PDB entry 6JI2 | X-ray diffraction, 3.00 A resolution | chains A and B of the 3 polymer chains in the assembly

[Chain A]
Name: Elongation factor 1-alpha
Organism: Aeropyrum pernix K1
Reference sequence: Q9YAV0 (EF1A_AERPE); residues 1-437 here = UniProt positions 1-437
Amino-acid sequence (447 residues; row label = number of the first residue in the row; numbers below 1 keep their minus sign (Gly-2 is residue -2)):
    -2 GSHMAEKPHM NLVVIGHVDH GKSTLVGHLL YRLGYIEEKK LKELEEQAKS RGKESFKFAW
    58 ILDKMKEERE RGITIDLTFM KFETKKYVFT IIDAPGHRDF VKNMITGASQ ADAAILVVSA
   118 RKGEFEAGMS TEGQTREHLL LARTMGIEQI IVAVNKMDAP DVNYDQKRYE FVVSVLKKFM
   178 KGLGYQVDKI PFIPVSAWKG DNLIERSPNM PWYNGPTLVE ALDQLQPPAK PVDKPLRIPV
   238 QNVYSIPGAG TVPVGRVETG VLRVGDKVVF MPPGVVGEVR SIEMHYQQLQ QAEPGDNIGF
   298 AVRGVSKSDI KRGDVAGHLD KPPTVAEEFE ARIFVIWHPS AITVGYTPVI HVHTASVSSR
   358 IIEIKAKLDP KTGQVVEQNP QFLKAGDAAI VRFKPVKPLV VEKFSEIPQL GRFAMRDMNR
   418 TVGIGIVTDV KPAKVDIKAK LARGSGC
Disordered / not traced: -2 to 3, 436-444
Construct notes: expression tag (-2 to 0, 438-444)
Bound ions: Na+: Asp16, Gly69 (together with GTP); Mg2+: Ser20, Thr71 (together with GTP)
Ligand contacts: GTP (guanosine-5'-triphosphate): His14, Val15, Asp16, His17, Gly18, Lys19, Ser20, Thr21, Ser52, Phe53, Ala56, Gly69, Ile70, Thr71, Ala91, Pro92, Gly93, His94, Asn152, Lys153, Asp155, Ala156, Ser193, Ala194, Trp195
UniProt features mapped onto this chain:
  - region: Gly13 to Ser20 (G1), Gly69 to Asp73 (G2), Asp90 to Gly93 (G3), Asn152 to Asp155 (G4), Ser193 to Trp195 (G5)
  - binding site (GTP): Gly13 to Ser20, Asp90 to His94, Asn152 to Asp155
  - binding site (Mg(2+)): Ser20

[Chain B]
Name: Protein pelota homolog
Organism: Aeropyrum pernix K1
Notes: EC 3.1.-.-
Reference sequence: Q9YAZ5 (PELO_AERPE); numbering as in UniProt (aligned over 1-356)
Amino-acid sequence (376 residues; each row starts with the number of its first residue; numbers below 1 keep their minus sign (Met-19 is residue -19)):
   -19 MGSSHHHHHH SSGLVPRGSH MRVEVLDNKR RIVRLRPESE EDLWLLRITL RPGDVVRIRT
    41 SRDVPVGSGR KERVVMTLRI RLDSIEFQPF TGKLRISGIV VEGPDEFGVK GRRHSTAVSI
   101 GTWLVVERDK GWSEQELERL ASGRARGTAV IAAVDYDEFA LAVLAGHGMK ILEDTSARLP
   161 GKDDPSREQE VEKYVDRAAK RIVEEAARHR SPIAVIAGPG QLKTSVAEKV QRAMPSLKVA
   221 TVDTSMGGVA GVREALRRES VTRILRELSI VEAEGVLEEF LRRIAKSRDT VAYTPGEVLA
   281 VARMGAVDTV LLVDTLLHSP DDAVREAVDE ALRLVESMGG RVIIIPGDSP AGERLVSFGG
   341 VIALLRYPVP QEARRL
Disordered / not traced: -19 to -2, 356
Construct notes: initiating methionine (-19); expression tag (-18 to 0)

[How chain A and chain B interact]
Residue-residue contacts (59):
  Leu59(A) - Lys162(B)
  Met62(A) - Lys162(B)
  Met62(A) - Arg167(B)  hydrogen bond
  Lys63(A) - Glu168(B)  hydrogen bond (backbone-side chain)
  Glu64(A) - Tyr136(B)  hydrogen bond
  Glu64(A) - Gly200(B)
  Glu64(A) - Gln201(B)  hydrogen bond (side chain-backbone)
  Glu65(A) - Lys162(B)  salt bridge
  Glu67(A) - Gln201(B)
  Arg68(A) - Gly200(B)
  Arg68(A) - Gln201(B)
  Ile72(A) - Tyr136(B)  hydrophobic
  Asp73(A) - Lys162(B)  hydrogen bond (backbone-side chain)
  Leu74(A) - Lys162(B)
  Thr75(A) - Lys162(B)  hydrogen bond
  Asp96(A) - Pro199(B)
  Asp96(A) - Ser225(B)
  Lys99(A) - Asp135(B)  salt bridge
  Lys99(A) - Asp137(B)  salt bridge
  Asn239(A) - Gly161(B)
  Tyr241(A) - Gly161(B)
  Tyr241(A) - Asp163(B)  hydrogen bond
  Tyr241(A) - Asp164(B)
  Lys304(A) - Arg158(B)  hydrogen bond (side chain-backbone)
  Lys304(A) - Leu159(B)
  Lys304(A) - Pro160(B)
  Ser305(A) - Arg158(B)  hydrogen bond (backbone-side chain)
  Ile307(A) - Arg158(B)
  Lys308(A) - Ser156(B)
  Lys308(A) - Arg158(B)
  Arg309(A) - Asp137(B)  salt bridge
  Ser337(A) - Glu258(B)
  Ser337(A) - Leu261(B)
  Ser337(A) - Arg262(B)
  Ala338(A) - Leu261(B)
  Ala338(A) - Ile264(B)  hydrophobic
  Ala338(A) - Arg334(B)  hydrogen bond (backbone-side chain)
  Thr340(A) - Leu261(B)
  Thr340(A) - Arg334(B)  hydrogen bond
  Thr340(A) - Phe338(B)
  Val341(A) - Arg334(B)
  Val341(A) - Ser337(B)  hydrogen bond (backbone-side chain)
  Gly342(A) - Glu333(B)
  Gly342(A) - Arg334(B)
  Tyr343(A) - Arg334(B)
  Val346(A) - Met226(B)  hydrophobic
  Ser355(A) - Ala230(B)
  Gln378(A) - Tyr273(B)  hydrogen bond
  Gln378(A) - Ser337(B)
  Gln378(A) - Phe338(B)
  Phe379(A) - Ile264(B)
  Phe379(A) - Ala265(B)  hydrophobic
  Lys394(A) - Glu138(B)  salt bridge
  Lys394(A) - Asp154(B)  salt bridge
  Asp414(A) - Arg237(B)  salt bridge
  Met415(A) - Glu234(B)
  Met415(A) - Arg237(B)
  Met415(A) - Arg238(B)
  Asn416(A) - Ser225(B)
Other interface residues (no listed pair), chain A (46 interface residues in all): Asp60, Lys61, Thr71, Phe97, Val240, Ser242, Asp306, Pro336, Ile339, Thr344, Arg357, Lys381
Other interface residues (no listed pair), chain B (37 interface residues in all): Leu202, Arg233, Val336

[Overview]
46 residues of chain A face 37 of chain B across their interface; the contacts include 13 hydrogen bonds and 7
salt bridges. Polar contacts include Glu65(A)-Lys162(B), Lys99(A)-Asp135(B) and Lys99(A)-Asp137(B). Bound to
chain A: GTP.
Chain A is Elongation factor 1-alpha and chain B is Protein pelota homolog, both from Aeropyrum pernix K1; the
structure, Crystal structure of archaeal ribosomal protein aP1, aPelota, and GTP-bound aEF1A complex, was
determined by X-ray diffraction.
